Entry 1UEV (X-ray diffraction, 2.70 A resolution); this record covers chain A.

== Chain A ==
Protein: tRNA nucleotidyltransferase
From: Archaeoglobus fulgidus
Notes: EC 2.7.7.25
UniProtKB: O28126 (CCA_ARCFU); numbering as in UniProt (aligned over 1-437)
Amino-acid sequence (437 residues; each row starts with the number of its first residue):
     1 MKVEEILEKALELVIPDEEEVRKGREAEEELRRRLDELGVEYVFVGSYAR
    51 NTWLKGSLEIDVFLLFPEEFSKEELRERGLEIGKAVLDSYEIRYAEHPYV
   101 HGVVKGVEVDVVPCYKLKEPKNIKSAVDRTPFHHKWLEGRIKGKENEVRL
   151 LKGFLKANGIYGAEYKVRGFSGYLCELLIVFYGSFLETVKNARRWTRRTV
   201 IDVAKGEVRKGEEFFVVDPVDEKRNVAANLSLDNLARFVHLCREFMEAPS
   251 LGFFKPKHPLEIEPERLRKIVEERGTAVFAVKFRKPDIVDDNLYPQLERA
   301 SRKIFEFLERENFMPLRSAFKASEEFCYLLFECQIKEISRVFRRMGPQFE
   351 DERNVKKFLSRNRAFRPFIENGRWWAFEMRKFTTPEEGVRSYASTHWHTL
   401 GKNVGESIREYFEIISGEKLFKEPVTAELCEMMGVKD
Unresolved in the structure: 1, 91-95
Bound ions: Mg2+: Glu-59, Asp-61, Asp-110; Ca2+ site 1 near Lys-166 (its only coordinating residue here); Ca2+ site 2: Thr-383, Glu-387
Residues lining bound ligands: ATP (adenosine-5'-triphosphate): Val-45, Gly-46, Ser-47, Tyr-48, Arg-50, Thr-52, Trp-53, Leu-54, Ser-57, Glu-59, Asp-61, Thr-130, His-133, Val-148, Lys-152, Tyr-161, Gly-172, Tyr-173, Glu-176
Swiss-Prot annotation at these positions:
  - binding site (ATP): Ser-47, Arg-50, His-133, Lys-152, Tyr-161
  - binding site (CTP): Ser-47, Arg-50, His-133, Lys-152, Tyr-161
  - binding site (Mg(2+)): Glu-59, Asp-61, Asp-110
  - mutagenesis: Arg-50 (R50A: High decrease in both AMP and CMP incorporation), Asp-110 (D110A: High decrease in both AMP and CMP incorporation), His-133 (H133A: No decrease in both AMP and CMP incorporation), Arg-299 to Arg-302 (Does not affect the CCA tRNA nucleotidyltransferase activity, while the CCACCA tRNA nucleotidyltransferase activity is strongly reduced)
Reported in the primary citation:
  - mutagenesis - R50A, D110A: decreased catalytic activity on ATP
  - binding site for ATP: Ser-47, Arg-50, Thr-52, Leu-54, His-133, Lys-152, Tyr-161, Tyr-173, Glu-176
  - contacts within the chain: His-133/Asp-218 (hydrogen bond), Tyr-173/Asp-218 (hydrogen bond)
  - mutagenesis - T52A, H133R, Y173A, E176A, D218A: unchanged catalytic activity
  - conformationally variable residues (side-chain flip): Asp-61
  - Mg2+ coordination: Glu-59

== Overview ==
Chain A binds ATP. UniProt lists 5 ATP-binding residues, 5 CTP-binding residues, 3 Mg2+-binding residues and 7
mutagenesis sites. The paper reports a binding site for ATP at Ser-47, Arg-50 and Thr-52 among others; R50A
and D110A reduce catalytic activity on ATP; 7 substitutions were tested in all.
Chain A is tRNA nucleotidyltransferase (Archaeoglobus fulgidus); the structure, Divergent evolutions of
trinucleotide polymerization revealed by an archaeal CCA-adding enzyme structure, was determined by X-ray
diffraction (same publication as 1UET and 1UEU).
